6UKK - chain A; structure by X-ray diffraction, 1.60 A resolution.

== Chain A ==
Protein: Outer membrane lipoprotein Blc
Source organism: Escherichia coli
Notes: fragment: v74f, l141q
UniProt: P0A902 (BLC_ECO57); numbering as in UniProt (aligned over 23-177)
Amino-acid sequence (177 residues; numbered 1 to 177; the number before each row is that of its first residue):
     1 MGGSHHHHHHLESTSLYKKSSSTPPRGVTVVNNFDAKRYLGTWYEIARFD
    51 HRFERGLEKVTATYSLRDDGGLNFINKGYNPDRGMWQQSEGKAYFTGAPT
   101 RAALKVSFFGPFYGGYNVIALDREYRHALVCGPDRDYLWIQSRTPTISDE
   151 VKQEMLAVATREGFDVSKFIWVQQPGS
Disordered / not traced: 1-18, 177
Construct notes: expression tag (1-22); engineered mutation Phe74 (Val in P0A902), Gln141 (Leu in P0A902)
Ion coordination: Na+ near Asp149 (its only coordinating residue here)
Reported in the primary citation:
  - conformationally variable residues (loop rearrangement): Phe109 to Tyr113

== Overview ==
From the paper: conformational variability at Phe109.
Chain A is Outer membrane lipoprotein Blc (Escherichia coli); the structure, Crystal Structure of a
Domain-swapped Fluorogen Activating Protein DiB3 Dimer, was determined by X-ray diffraction.
